PDB entry 8T0L | electron microscopy, 3.62 A resolution | chains H and I of the 8 polymer chains in the assembly

Chain H:
Protein: DNA-directed RNA polymerase subunit alpha
Source organism: Escherichia coli
Notes: EC 2.7.7.6
UniProt: C3SR67 (C3SR67_ECOLX); residue numbers follow UniProt; this construct covers 4-234
Amino-acid sequence (232 residues; each row starts with the number of its first residue):
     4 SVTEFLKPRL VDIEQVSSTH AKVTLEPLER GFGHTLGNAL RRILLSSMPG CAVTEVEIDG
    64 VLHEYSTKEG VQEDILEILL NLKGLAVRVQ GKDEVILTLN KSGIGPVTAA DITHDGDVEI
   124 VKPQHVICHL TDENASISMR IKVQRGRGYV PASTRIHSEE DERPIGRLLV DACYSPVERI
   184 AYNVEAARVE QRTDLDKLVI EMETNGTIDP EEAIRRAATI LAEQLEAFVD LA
Unresolved in the structure: 159-169, 233-235
Differences from the reference sequence: expression tag (235)

Chain I:
Protein: DNA-directed RNA polymerase subunit beta
Source organism: Escherichia coli
UniProt: C3SIA7 (C3SIA7_ECOLX); numbering as in UniProt (aligned over 2-1341)
Amino-acid sequence (1340 residues; numbered 2 to 1341; the number before each row is that of its first residue):
     2 VYSYTEKKRI RKDFGKRPQV LDVPYLLSIQ LDSFQKFIEQ DPEGQYGLEA AFRSVFPIQS
    62 YSGNSELQYV SYRLGEPVFD VQECQIRGVT YSAPLRVKLR LVIYEREAPE GTVKDIKEQE
   122 VYMGEIPLMT DNGTFVINGT ERVIVSQLHR SPGVFFDSDK GKTHSSGKVL YNARIIPYRG
   182 SWLDFEFDPK DNLFVRIDRR RKLPATIILR ALNYTTEQIL DLFFEKVIFE IRDNKLQMEL
   242 VPERLRGETA SFDIEANGKV YVEKGRRITA RHIRQLEKDD VKLIEVPVEY IAGKVVAKDY
   302 IDESTGELIC AANMELSLDL LAKLSQSGHK RIETLFTNDL DHGPYISETL RVDPTNDRLS
   362 ALVEIYRMMR PGEPPTREAA ESLFENLFFS EDRYDLSAVG RMKFNRSLLR EEIEGSGILS
   422 KDDIIDVMKK LIDIRNGKGE VDDIDHLGNR RIRSVGEMAE NQFRVGLVRV ERAVKERLSL
   482 GDLDTLMPQD MINAKPISAA VKEFFGSSQL SQFMDQNNPL SEITHKRRIS ALGPGGLTRE
   542 RAGFEVRDVH PTHYGRVCPI ETPEGPNIGL INSLSVYAQT NEYGFLETPY RKVTDGVVTD
   602 EIHYLSAIEE GNYVIAQANS NLDEEGHFVE DLVTCRSKGE SSLFSRDQVD YMDVSTQQVV
   662 SVGASLIPFL EHDDANRALM GANMQRQAVP TLRADKPLVG TGMERAVAVD SGVTAVAKRG
   722 GVVQYVDASR IVIKVNEDEM YPGEAGIDIY NLTKYTRSNQ NTCINQMPCV SLGEPVERGD
   782 VLADGPSTDL GELALGQNMR VAFMPWNGYN FEDSILVSER VVQEDRFTTI HIQELACVSR
   842 DTKLGPEEIT ADIPNVGEAA LSKLDESGIV YIGAEVTGGD ILVGKVTPKG ETQLTPEEKL
   902 LRAIFGEKAS DVKDSSLRVP NGVSGTVIDV QVFTRDGVEK DKRALEIEEM QLKQAKKDLS
   962 EELQILEAGL FSRIRAVLVA GGVEAEKLDK LPRDRWLELG LTDEEKQNQL EQLAEQYDEL
  1022 KHEFEKKLEA KRRKITQGDD LAPGVLKIVK VYLAVKRRIQ PGDKMAGRHG NKGVISKINP
  1082 IEDMPYDENG TPVDIVLNPL GVPSRMNIGQ ILETHLGMAA KGIGDKINAM LKQQQEVAKL
  1142 REFIQRAYDL GADVRQKVDL STFSDEEVMR LAENLRKGMP IATPVFDGAK EAEIKELLKL
  1202 GDLPTSGQIR LYDGRTGEQF ERPVTVGYMY MLKLNHLVDD KMHARSTGSY SLVTQQPLGG
  1262 KAQFGGQRFG EMEVWALEAY GAAYTLQEML TVKSDDVNGR TKMYKNIVDG NHQMEPGMPE
  1322 SFNVLLKEIR SLGINIELED

How chain H and chain I interact:
Pairs across the interface (4; chain H residue first):
  Arg33(H) with Glu820(I), salt bridge; Pro1081(I)
  His37(H) with Arg1216(I), hydrogen bond
  Asn41(H) with Thr1217(I), hydrogen bond (side chain-backbone)
Other interface residues (no listed pair), chain H (5 interface residues in all): Arg44, Tyr185
Other interface residues (no listed pair), chain I (6 interface residues in all): Asp1084, Gly1218

Summary:
5 residues of chain H and 6 residues of chain I are in contact, with 2 hydrogen bonds and 1 salt bridge. Polar
contacts include Arg33(H)-Glu820(I), His37(H)-Arg1216(I) and Asn41(H)-Thr1217(I).
Here chain H is DNA-directed RNA polymerase subunit alpha and chain I is DNA-directed RNA polymerase subunit
beta, both from Escherichia coli. Entry 8T0L (E. coli Sw2/Snf2 ATPase RapA bound to both ADP-AlF3 and
reconstituted E. coli RNA polymerase post-termination ...) was determined by electron microscopy, deposited
together with 8SZW, 8T00 and 8T02.
